PDB entry 4N87 | X-ray diffraction, 1.79 A resolution | chains A and B

== Chain A (and B) ==
Molecule: Transthyretin
Source organism: Homo sapiens
Notes: chain B of this document is another copy of the same molecule, construct and numbering; everything in this record applies to it too
Reference sequence: P02766 (TTHY_HUMAN); residues -19 to 127 here correspond to UniProt positions 1-147 (UniProt number = residue number + 20)
Sequence (159 residues; numbered -31 to 127; the number before each row is that of its first residue; numbers below 1 keep their minus sign (Met-31 is residue -31)):
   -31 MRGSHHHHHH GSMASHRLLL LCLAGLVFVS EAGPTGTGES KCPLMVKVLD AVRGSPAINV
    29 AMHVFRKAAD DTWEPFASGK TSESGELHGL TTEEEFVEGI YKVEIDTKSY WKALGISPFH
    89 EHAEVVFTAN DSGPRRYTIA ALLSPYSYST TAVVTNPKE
Disordered / not traced: -31 to 9, 125-127
Sequence notes: expression tag (-31 to -20); engineered mutation Met30 (Val50 in P02766)
Ligand contacts: glabridin (GBJ; 4-[(3R)-8,8-dimethyl-3,4-dihydro-2H,8H-pyrano[2,3-f]chromen-3-yl]benzene-1,3-diol): Lys15, Leu17, Glu54, Ala108, Ala109, Leu110, Ser117, Thr119
Curated features (UniProtKB/Swiss-Prot):
  - binding site (L-thyroxine): Lys15, Glu54, Ser117
  - modified residue: Cys10 (Sulfocysteine), Glu42 (4-carboxyglutamate), Ser52 (Phosphoserine)
  - glycosylation: Asn98 (N-linked (GlcNAc...) asparagine)

== Chain A / chain B interface ==
Contacting residue pairs - 44 pairs, chain A then chain B:
  Ile68(A) with Glu89(B)
  Lys76(A) with Thr96(B)
  Phe87(A) with Val93(B), hydrophobic; Phe95(B), hydrophobic; Tyr105(B), hydrophobic; Ile107(B), hydrophobic; Ala120(B), hydrophobic
  His88(A) with Val93(B); Val94(B); Thr118(B)
  Glu89(A) with Ile68(B); Val94(B), hydrogen bond (backbone-backbone); Thr96(B), hydrogen bond
  His90(A) with Val94(B)
  Glu92(A) with Glu92(B); Tyr116(B), hydrogen bond (backbone-side chain)
  Val93(A) with Phe87(B), hydrophobic; His88(B)
  Val94(A) with His88(B); Glu89(B), hydrogen bond (backbone-backbone); His90(B)
  Phe95(A) with Phe87(B), hydrophobic; Glu89(B)
  Thr96(A) with Glu89(B), hydrogen bond
  Tyr105(A) with Phe87(B), hydrophobic
  Ile107(A) with Phe87(B), hydrophobic
  Tyr114(A) with Thr119(B), hydrogen bond (backbone-side chain); Ala120(B), hydrogen bond (backbone-backbone); Val122(B), hydrophobic
  Ser115(A) with Thr118(B), hydrogen bond (side chain-backbone); Thr119(B)
  Tyr116(A) with Glu92(B), hydrogen bond (side chain-backbone); Tyr116(B), hydrogen bond; Ser117(B); Thr118(B), hydrogen bond (backbone-backbone)
  Ser117(A) with Tyr116(B); Ser117(B), hydrogen bond
  Thr118(A) with Ser115(B), hydrogen bond (backbone-side chain); Tyr116(B), hydrogen bond (backbone-backbone)
  Thr119(A) with Tyr114(B), hydrogen bond (side chain-backbone); Ser115(B)
  Ala120(A) with Phe87(B), hydrophobic; Tyr114(B), hydrogen bond (backbone-backbone)
  Val122(A) with Phe87(B), hydrophobic
Interface residues without a listed pair, chain B (21 interface residues in all): Lys76

== Overview ==
The chain A/chain B interface involves 21 residues from each chain, with 16 hydrogen bonds. Among the polar
pairs are Glu89(A)-Thr96(B), Glu92(A)-Tyr116(B) and Tyr114(A)-Thr119(B). Bound to chain A: glabridin. Curated
annotation (UniProt) lists 3 L-thyroxine-binding residues on chain A.
Chain A and chain B are both Transthyretin (Homo sapiens); the structure, Crystal structure of V30M mutant
human transthyretin complexed with glabridin, was determined by X-ray diffraction together with 4N85 and 4N86
from the same study.
